PDB entry 2GB7 | X-ray diffraction, 1.70 A resolution | chains E and B of the 4 polymer chains in the assembly

# Chain E
Molecule: DNA strand 1
Sequence (9 nucleotides; row label = number of the first residue in the row; numbers below 1 keep their minus sign (DC-4 is residue -4)):
    -4 CGCCAGGGC

# Chain B
Name: R.Ecl18kI
From: Enterobacter cloacae
UniProtKB: O87963 (O87963_ENTCL); numbering as in UniProt (aligned over 1-305)
Sequence (305 residues; each row starts with the number of its first residue):
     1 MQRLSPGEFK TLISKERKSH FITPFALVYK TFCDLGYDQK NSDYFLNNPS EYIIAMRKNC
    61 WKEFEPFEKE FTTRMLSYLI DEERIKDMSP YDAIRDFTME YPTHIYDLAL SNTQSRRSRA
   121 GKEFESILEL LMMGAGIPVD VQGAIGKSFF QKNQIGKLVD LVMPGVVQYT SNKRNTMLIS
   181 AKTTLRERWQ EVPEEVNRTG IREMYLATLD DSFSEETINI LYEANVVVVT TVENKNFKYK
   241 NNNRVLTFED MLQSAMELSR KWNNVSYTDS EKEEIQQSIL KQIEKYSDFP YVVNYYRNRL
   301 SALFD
Unresolved in the structure: 1-2, 146-153
Construct notes: engineered mutation Gln277 (Arg in O87963)
From the paper describing this entry:
  - binding site for DNA strand 1 (chain E): Arg57, Trp61, Gln114, Arg116, Arg117, Arg186, Glu187, Arg188
  - binding site for DNA strand 1: Arg119, Lys122
  - specificity-determining residues: Gln114, Arg186, Glu187, Arg188
  - catalytic residues: Asp160 (proposed by the authors, not directly observed)
  - catalytic residues: Glu125, Lys182, Glu195

# Interface between chain E and chain B
Pairs across the interface (51; chain E residue first):
  DG-3(E) - Ser118(B)  hydrogen bond to the base
  DG-3(E) - Lys157(B)  sugar contact
  DG-3(E) - Arg186(B)  base contact
  DG-3(E) - Glu187(B)  phosphate contact
  DG-3(E) - Gln190(B)  hydrogen bond to the phosphate
  DC-2(E) - Ser118(B)  base contact
  DC-2(E) - Gly121(B)  phosphate contact
  DC-2(E) - Glu125(B)  sugar contact
  DC-2(E) - Leu158(B)  phosphate contact
  DC-2(E) - Lys182(B)  salt bridge to the phosphate
  DC-2(E) - Arg186(B)  base contact
  DC-2(E) - Glu187(B)  hydrogen bond to the base
  DC-2(E) - Glu191(B)  phosphate contact
  DC-1(E) - Arg117(B)  base contact
  DC-1(E) - Gly121(B)  phosphate contact
  DC-1(E) - Lys182(B)  phosphate contact
  DC-1(E) - Thr183(B)  hydrogen bond to the phosphate
  DC-1(E) - Thr184(B)  sugar contact
  DC-1(E) - Glu187(B)  hydrogen bond to the base
  DC-1(E) - Arg188(B)  salt bridge to the phosphate
  DA0(E) - Arg57(B)  hydrogen bond to the base
  DA0(E) - Trp61(B)  base contact
  DA0(E) - Arg116(B)  sugar contact
  DA0(E) - Ala120(B)  base contact
  DA0(E) - Glu123(B)  base contact
  DA0(E) - Thr183(B)  hydrogen bond to the phosphate
  DA0(E) - Thr184(B)  hydrogen bond to the phosphate
  DG1(E) - Tyr106(B)  hydrogen bond to the phosphate
  DG1(E) - Leu110(B)  phosphate contact
  DG1(E) - Thr113(B)  hydrogen bond to the phosphate
  DG1(E) - Gln114(B)  hydrogen bond to the sugar
  DG1(E) - Arg116(B)  salt bridge to the phosphate
  DG1(E) - Arg117(B)  base contact
  DG1(E) - Thr184(B)  base contact
  DG1(E) - Arg186(B)  base contact
  DG1(E) - Arg188(B)  hydrogen bond to the base
  DG2(E) - Leu110(B)  sugar contact
  DG2(E) - Ser111(B)  phosphate contact
  DG2(E) - Gln114(B)  hydrogen bond to the base
  DG2(E) - Ser118(B)  base contact
  DG2(E) - Arg186(B)  hydrogen bond to the base
  DG3(E) - Ser14(B)  hydrogen bond to the phosphate
  DG3(E) - Ser111(B)  hydrogen bond to the phosphate
  DG3(E) - Gln114(B)  sugar contact
  DG3(E) - Ser115(B)  hydrogen bond to the phosphate
  DG3(E) - Ser118(B)  hydrogen bond to the base
  DC4(E) - Arg17(B)  phosphate contact
  DC4(E) - Pro24(B)  phosphate contact
  DC4(E) - Ser115(B)  hydrogen bond to the phosphate
  DC4(E) - Ser118(B)  hydrogen bond to the sugar
  DC4(E) - Arg119(B)  phosphate contact
Other interface residues (no listed pair), chain B (30 interface residues in all): Ala181

# Overview
The interface between chain E and chain B involves 8 residues on one side and 30 on the other; the contacts
include 20 hydrogen bonds and 3 salt bridges. Polar pairs include DG-3(E)-Ser118(B), DC-2(E)-Glu187(B) and
DC-1(E)-Glu187(B). From the paper: catalytic residues Asp160(B), Glu125(B) and Lys182(B) among others; a
binding site for DNA strand 1 (chain E) at Arg57(B), Trp61(B) and Gln114(B) among others.
Here chain E is DNA strand 1 and chain B is R.Ecl18kI (Enterobacter cloacae). Entry 2GB7 (Metal-depleted
Ecl18kI in complex with uncleaved, modified DNA) was determined by X-ray diffraction together with 2FQZ from
the same study.
